PDB entry 7WHS | electron microscopy, 3.10 A resolution | chains A and E of the 6 polymer chains in the assembly

== Chain A (and E) ==
Protein: Nucleotidyl transferase family protein
Source organism: Leishmania donovani
Notes: chain E of this document is another copy of the same molecule, construct and numbering; everything in this record applies to it too
UniProtKB: A0A504XPK0 (A0A504XPK0_LEIDO); numbering as in UniProt (aligned over 1-379)
Amino-acid sequence (379 residues; numbered 1 to 379; the number before each row is that of its first residue):
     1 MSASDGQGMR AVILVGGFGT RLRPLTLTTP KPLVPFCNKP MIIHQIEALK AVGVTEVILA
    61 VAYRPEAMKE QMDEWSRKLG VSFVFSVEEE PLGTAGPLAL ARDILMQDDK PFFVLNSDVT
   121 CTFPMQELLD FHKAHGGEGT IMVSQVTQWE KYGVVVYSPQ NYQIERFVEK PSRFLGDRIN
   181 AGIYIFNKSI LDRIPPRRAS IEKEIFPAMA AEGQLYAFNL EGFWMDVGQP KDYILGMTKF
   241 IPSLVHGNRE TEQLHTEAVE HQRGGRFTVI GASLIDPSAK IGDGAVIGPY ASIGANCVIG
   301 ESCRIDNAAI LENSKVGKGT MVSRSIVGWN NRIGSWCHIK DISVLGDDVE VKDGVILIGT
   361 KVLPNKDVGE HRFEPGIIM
Disordered / not traced: 1-8, 251-255
Ion coordination: Mg2+: Asp118, Asp226
Small-molecule neighbours: GTP (guanosine-5'-triphosphate): Leu14, Val15, Gly16, Gly17, Phe18, Gly19, Thr20, Arg21, Lys31, Ala60, Ala62, Glu89, Pro91, Leu92, Gly93, Thr94, Pro97, Asn116, Ser117, Asp118
What the authors report for this chain:
  - conformationally variable residues (loop rearrangement): Lys170
  - Mg2+ coordination: Asp118, Asp226
  - binding site for GTP: Arg21, Glu89
  - mutagenesis - R23A: decreased catalytic activity
  - mutagenesis - P364R/N365R: abolished catalytic activity

== Chain A / chain E interface ==
Pairs across the interface (24; chain A residue first):
  Gly284(A) - Lys318(E)  hydrogen bond (backbone-side chain)
  Val286(A) - Trp336(E)  hydrophobic
  Glu301(A) - Ser302(E)
  Ser302(A) - Glu301(E)
  Ser302(A) - Ser302(E)  hydrogen bond
  Ser302(A) - Trp336(E)  hydrogen bond (backbone-side chain)
  Cys303(A) - Trp336(E)
  Arg304(A) - Trp336(E)
  Lys318(A) - Gly284(E)  hydrogen bond (side chain-backbone)
  Gly319(A) - Trp336(E)
  Trp336(A) - Val286(E)  hydrophobic
  Trp336(A) - Ser302(E)  hydrogen bond (side chain-backbone)
  Trp336(A) - Cys303(E)
  Trp336(A) - Arg304(E)
  Trp336(A) - Gly319(E)
  Trp336(A) - His338(E)  hydrogen bond (backbone-side chain)
  His338(A) - Trp336(E)  hydrogen bond (side chain-backbone)
  His338(A) - His338(E)  hydrogen bond
  Lys340(A) - His371(E)
  Ile356(A) - His338(E)
  Ile356(A) - Ile356(E)  hydrophobic
  His371(A) - Lys340(E)
  Phe373(A) - Ile358(E)  hydrophobic
  Phe373(A) - Phe373(E)  hydrophobic
Other interface residues (no listed pair), chain A (19 interface residues in all): Asp283, Met321, Cys337, Gly354, Ile358
Other interface residues (no listed pair), chain E (18 interface residues in all): Asp283, Met321, Gly354

== Overview ==
19 residues of chain A and 18 residues of chain E are in contact, with 8 hydrogen bonds. Polar pairs include
Gly284(A)-Lys318(E), Ser302(A)-Ser302(E) and Ser302(A)-Trp336(E). Bound to chain A: GTP. Asp118(A) and
Asp226(A) coordinate Mg2+. From the paper: a binding site for GTP at Arg21(A) and Glu89(A); R23A of chain A
reduces catalytic activity.
Chain A and chain E are both Nucleotidyl transferase family protein (Leishmania donovani); the structure,
Cryo-EM Structure of Leishmanial GDP-mannose pyrophosphorylase in complex with GTP, was determined by electron
microscopy (same publication as 7WHT and 7WHR).
